Entry 1YPZ (X-ray diffraction, 3.40 A resolution); this record covers chains E and G of the 8 polymer chains in the assembly.

# Chain E (and G)
Molecule: T cell receptor delta
Organism: Mus musculus
Notes: chain G of this document is another copy of the same molecule, construct and numbering; everything in this record applies to it too
Amino-acid sequence (207 residues; numbered 1 to 207; the number before each row is that of its first residue):
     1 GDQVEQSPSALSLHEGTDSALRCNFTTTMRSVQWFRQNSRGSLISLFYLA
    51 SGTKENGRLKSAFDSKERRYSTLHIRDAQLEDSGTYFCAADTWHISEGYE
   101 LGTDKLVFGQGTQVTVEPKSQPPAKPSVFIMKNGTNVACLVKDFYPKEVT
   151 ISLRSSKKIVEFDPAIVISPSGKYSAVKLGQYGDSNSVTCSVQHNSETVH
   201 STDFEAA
Disulfide bonds: Cys23-Cys88, Cys139-Cys190
Glycans and other covalent adducts: N-acetylglucosamine (NAG) linked to Asn24; glycan linked to Asn133

# Chain E / chain G interface
Contacting residue pairs (15):
  Ser7(E) with Thr17(G)
  Ser9(E) with Ser12(G), hydrogen bond (backbone-backbone); His14(G)
  Ala10(E) with Leu11(G); Ser12(G), hydrogen bond (backbone-backbone)
  Leu11(E) with Pro8(G), hydrophobic; Ala10(G)
  Ser12(E) with Pro8(G); Ser9(G), hydrogen bond (backbone-backbone); Ala10(G), hydrogen bond (side chain-backbone)
  His14(E) with Ser9(G), hydrogen bond
  Ser19(E) with Pro8(G)
  Ala20(E) with Arg22(G)
  Arg22(E) with Asp18(G), salt bridge
  Gln110(E) with His14(G), hydrogen bond
Also at the interface, not in a pair above, chain E (13 interface residues in all): Pro8, Thr17, Asp18
Also at the interface, not in a pair above, chain G (12 interface residues in all): Ser7, Ser19, Glu117

# Summary
13 residues of chain E face 12 of chain G across their interface; the contacts include 6 hydrogen bonds and 1
salt bridge. Polar contacts include Arg22(E)-Asp18(G), Ser12(E)-Ala10(G) and His14(E)-Ser9(G). Covalently
linked N-acetylglucosamine: at Asn24(E).
Both chains are T cell receptor delta (Mus musculus). Entry 1YPZ (Immune receptor) was determined by X-ray
diffraction.
